2E51 - chains A and B; structure by X-ray diffraction, 2.50 A resolution.

Chain A (and B):
Molecule: Basic agglutinin
From: Psophocarpus tetragonolobus
Notes: chain B of this document is another copy of the same molecule, construct and numbering; everything in this record applies to it too
UniProt: O24313 (LEC1_PSOTE); residues 1-241 here correspond to UniProt positions 2-242 (UniProt number = residue number + 1)
Sequence (241 residues; row label = number of the first residue in the row):
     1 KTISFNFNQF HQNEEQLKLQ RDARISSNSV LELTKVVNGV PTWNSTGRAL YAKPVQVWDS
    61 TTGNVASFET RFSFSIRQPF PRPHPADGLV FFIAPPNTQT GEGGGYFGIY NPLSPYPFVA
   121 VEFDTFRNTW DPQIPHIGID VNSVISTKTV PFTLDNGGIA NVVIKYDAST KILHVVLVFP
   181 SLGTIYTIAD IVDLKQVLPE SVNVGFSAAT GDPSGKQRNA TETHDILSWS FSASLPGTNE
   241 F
Not modelled in the structure: 237-241 (chain B: 238-241)
Glycans and other covalent adducts: N-acetylglucosamine (NAG) linked to Asn-44, Asn-219
Metal / ion sites: Mn2+: Glu-122, Asp-124, Asp-131, His-136; Ca2+: Asp-124, Phe-126, Asn-128, Asp-131
Swiss-Prot annotation at these positions:
  - glycosylation (N-linked (GlcNAc...) asparagine): Asn-44, Asn-219

How chain A and chain B interact:
Contacting residue pairs - 30 pairs, chain A then chain B:
  Arg-71(A) / Ile-185(B)  hydrogen bond (side chain-backbone)
  Lys-148(A) / Asp-167(B)  salt bridge
  Lys-148(A) / Ser-169(B)  hydrogen bond
  Lys-148(A) / Thr-170(B)
  Asn-161(A) / Ile-185(B)
  Val-163(A) / Thr-187(B)
  Lys-165(A) / Thr-187(B)  hydrogen bond (side chain-backbone)
  Asp-167(A) / Lys-148(B)  salt bridge
  Ser-169(A) / Lys-148(B)  hydrogen bond
  Thr-170(A) / Asp-190(B)
  Thr-170(A) / Ile-191(B)
  Ile-172(A) / Asp-190(B)
  Ile-172(A) / Ile-191(B)  hydrophobic
  His-174(A) / Thr-187(B)  hydrogen bond
  His-174(A) / Ile-188(B)
  His-174(A) / Ala-189(B)
  Val-176(A) / Val-176(B)  hydrophobic
  Val-176(A) / Thr-187(B)
  Val-178(A) / Ile-185(B)  hydrophobic
  Ile-185(A) / Arg-71(B)  hydrogen bond (backbone-side chain)
  Ile-185(A) / Val-163(B)  hydrophobic
  Ile-185(A) / Val-178(B)  hydrophobic
  Thr-187(A) / Lys-165(B)  hydrogen bond (backbone-side chain)
  Thr-187(A) / His-174(B)  hydrogen bond
  Thr-187(A) / Val-176(B)
  Ala-189(A) / His-174(B)
  Asp-190(A) / Thr-170(B)
  Asp-190(A) / Ile-172(B)
  Ile-191(A) / Thr-170(B)
  Ile-191(A) / Ile-172(B)  hydrophobic
Interface residues without a listed pair, chain A (19 interface residues in all): Val-150, Ile-188
Interface residues without a listed pair, chain B (19 interface residues in all): Val-150, Asn-161

In short:
The chain A/chain B interface involves 19 residues from each chain, with 8 hydrogen bonds and 2 salt bridges.
Among the polar pairs are Lys-148(A)/Asp-167(B), Arg-71(A)/Ile-185(B) and Lys-148(A)/Ser-169(B).
N-acetylglucosamine is covalently linked to Asn-44(A) and Asn-219(A). Glu-122(A), Asp-124(A), Asp-131(A) and
His-136(A) form the Mn2+ site.
Both chains are Basic agglutinin (Psophocarpus tetragonolobus). Entry 2E51 (Crystal structure of basic winged
bean lectin in complex with A blood group disaccharide) was determined by X-ray diffraction, deposited
together with 2E53, 2E7Q and 2E7T.
